PDB entry 6RE3 | electron microscopy, 3.30 A resolution | chains G and H of the 31 polymer chains in the assembly

[Chain G (and H)]
Molecule: Mitochondrial ATP synthase subunit c
Source organism: Polytomella sp. Pringsheim 198.80
Notes: chain H of this document is another copy of the same molecule, construct and numbering; everything in this record applies to it too
UniProtKB: D7P7X5 (D7P7X5_9CHLO); numbering as in UniProt (aligned over 1-127)
Amino-acid sequence (127 residues; row label = number of the first residue in the row):
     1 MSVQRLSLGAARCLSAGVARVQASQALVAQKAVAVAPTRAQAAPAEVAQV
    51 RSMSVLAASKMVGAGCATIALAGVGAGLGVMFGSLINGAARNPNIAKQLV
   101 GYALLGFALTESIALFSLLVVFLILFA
Disordered / not traced: 1-53

[Interface between chain G and chain H]
Contacting residue pairs (75; chain G residue first):
  Ser54(G) - Val55(H)
  Ala57(G) - Leu56(H)
  Ala58(G) - Val55(H)
  Ala58(G) - Leu56(H)  hydrophobic
  Ala58(G) - Ser59(H)  hydrogen bond (backbone-side chain)
  Met61(G) - Leu56(H)  hydrophobic
  Met61(G) - Ser59(H)
  Met61(G) - Lys60(H)
  Met61(G) - Ile124(H)
  Val62(G) - Val62(H)  hydrophobic
  Val62(G) - Gly63(H)
  Gly65(G) - Gly63(H)
  Gly65(G) - Cys66(H)
  Gly65(G) - Ala67(H)  hydrogen bond (backbone-backbone)
  Cys66(G) - Cys66(H)  hydrogen bond (backbone-side chain)
  Thr68(G) - Ala67(H)
  Thr68(G) - Ala70(H)
  Thr68(G) - Val120(H)
  Ile69(G) - Cys66(H)
  Ile69(G) - Ile69(H)  hydrophobic
  Leu71(G) - Ala70(H)  hydrophobic
  Leu71(G) - Ile113(H)  hydrophobic
  Leu71(G) - Phe116(H)  hydrophobic
  Leu71(G) - Ser117(H)
  Ala72(G) - Ala70(H)
  Ala72(G) - Gly73(H)
  Val74(G) - Ile113(H)  hydrophobic
  Gly75(G) - Gly73(H)
  Gly75(G) - Gly77(H)
  Gly75(G) - Thr110(H)  hydrogen bond (backbone-side chain)
  Ala76(G) - Gly73(H)  hydrogen bond (backbone-backbone)
  Ala76(G) - Gly77(H)
  Leu78(G) - Leu109(H)
  Leu78(G) - Thr110(H)
  Leu78(G) - Ile113(H)  hydrophobic
  Gly79(G) - Gly77(H)
  Gly79(G) - Met81(H)
  Gly79(G) - Thr110(H)
  Val80(G) - Val80(H)  hydrophobic
  Phe82(G) - Met81(H)  hydrophobic
  Phe82(G) - Gly106(H)
  Phe82(G) - Leu109(H)  hydrophobic
  Gly83(G) - Met81(H)
  Gly83(G) - Ser84(H)
  Ile86(G) - Met81(H)
  Ile86(G) - Ser84(H)
  Ile86(G) - Leu85(H)  hydrophobic
  Ile86(G) - Leu99(H)
  Ile86(G) - Ala103(H)  hydrophobic
  Asn87(G) - Ser84(H)  hydrogen bond
  Asn87(G) - Asn87(H)
  Asn87(G) - Gly88(H)
  Ala89(G) - Ile95(H)
  Ala89(G) - Tyr102(H)  hydrophobic
  Ala90(G) - Gly88(H)
  Ala90(G) - Asn92(H)  hydrogen bond (backbone-side chain)
  Ala90(G) - Ile95(H)  hydrophobic
  Ala90(G) - Leu99(H)  hydrophobic
  Arg91(G) - Arg91(H)
  Pro93(G) - Asn92(H)
  Pro93(G) - Ile95(H)  hydrophobic
  Ala96(G) - Gln98(H)
  Ala96(G) - Tyr102(H)
  Val100(G) - Tyr102(H)  hydrophobic
  Leu104(G) - Leu109(H)  hydrophobic
  Phe107(G) - Leu109(H)
  Glu111(G) - Leu109(H)
  Glu111(G) - Ser112(H)
  Glu111(G) - Ile113(H)
  Glu111(G) - Phe116(H)
  Leu115(G) - Phe116(H)  hydrophobic
  Leu118(G) - Phe116(H)  hydrophobic
  Val121(G) - Val120(H)  hydrophobic
  Phe122(G) - Leu123(H)  hydrophobic
  Leu125(G) - Ile124(H)  hydrophobic
Interface residues without a listed pair, chain G (39 interface residues in all): Ser59, Ala64, Lys97, Phe126
Interface residues without a listed pair, chain H (37 interface residues in all): Val74, Ala127

[Summary]
Chain G and chain H form an interface of 39 and 37 residues respectively, with 7 hydrogen bonds. Polar
contacts include Ala58(G)-Ser59(H), Cys66(G)-Cys66(H) and Gly75(G)-Thr110(H).
Both chains are Mitochondrial ATP synthase subunit c (Polytomella sp. Pringsheim 198.80). Entry 6RE3 (Cryo-EM
structure of Polytomella F-ATP synthase, Rotary substate 2B, monomer-masked refinement) was determined by
electron microscopy (same publication as 6RD4, 6RD5, 6RD6, 6RD7, 6RD8, 6RD9 and 46 further entries).
